Entry 2G4B (X-ray diffraction, 2.50 A resolution); this record covers chains B and A.

# Chain B
Molecule: 7-nt RNA strand
Sequence (7 nucleotides; row label = number of the first residue in the row):
     1 UUUUUUU

# Chain A
Protein: Splicing factor U2AF 65 kDa subunit
Source organism: Homo sapiens
Notes: fragment: RNA binding domain; engineered mutation(s): deletion of residues 238-258
UniProt: P26368 (U2AF2_HUMAN); numbering as in UniProt; present here: 148-237, 258-336
Sequence (172 residues; row label = number of the first residue in the row; note: 20 numbers in that range are skipped by the numbering (no residue carries them; nothing is unmodelled there)):
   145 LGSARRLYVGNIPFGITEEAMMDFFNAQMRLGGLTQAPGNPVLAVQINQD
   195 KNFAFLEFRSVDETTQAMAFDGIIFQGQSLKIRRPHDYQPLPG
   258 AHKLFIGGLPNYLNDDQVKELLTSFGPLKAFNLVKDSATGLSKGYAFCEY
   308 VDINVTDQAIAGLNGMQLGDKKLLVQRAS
Swiss-Prot annotation at these positions:
  - natural variant: Arg149 (R149W: In DEVDFB)
  - modified residue: Lys276 (5-hydroxylysine), Ser294 (Phosphoserine)

# How chain B and chain A interact
Contacting residue pairs (23):
  U3(B) - Asn155(A)  sugar contact
  U3(B) - Asn196(A)  base contact
  U3(B) - Lys225(A)  hydrogen bond to the phosphate
  U4(B) - Tyr152(A)  hydrogen bond to the phosphate
  U4(B) - Asp194(A)  base contact
  U4(B) - Lys195(A)  hydrogen bond to the base
  U4(B) - Asn196(A)  base contact
  U4(B) - Lys225(A)  salt bridge to the phosphate
  U5(B) - Tyr152(A)  stacking on the base
  U5(B) - Phe199(A)  sugar contact
  U5(B) - Arg227(A)  base contact
  U5(B) - Arg228(A)  hydrogen bond to the base
  U5(B) - Pro229(A)  base contact
  U5(B) - His230(A)  stacking on the base
  U6(B) - Arg150(A)  hydrogen bond to the base
  U6(B) - Phe197(A)  sugar contact
  U6(B) - Phe199(A)  base contact
  U6(B) - Pro229(A)  base contact
  U6(B) - His230(A)  hydrogen bond to the base
  U6(B) - Asp231(A)  hydrogen bond to the base
  U7(B) - Ser147(A)  hydrogen bond to the base
  U7(B) - Arg150(A)  base contact
  U7(B) - Asp231(A)  base contact
Interface residues without a listed pair, chain A (17 interface residues in all): Leu145, Gly154

# Summary
5 residues of chain B face 17 of chain A across their interface, with 8 hydrogen bonds, 1 salt bridge and 2
aromatic stacking contacts. Among the polar pairs are U4(B)-Lys195(A), U5(B)-Arg228(A) and U6(B)-Arg150(A).
Chain B is a 7-nt RNA strand and chain A is Splicing factor U2AF 65 kDa subunit (Homo sapiens); the structure,
Structure of U2AF65 variant with polyuridine tract, was determined by X-ray diffraction.
